PDB entry 5FHD | X-ray diffraction, 2.00 A resolution | chains A and C

Chain A:
Molecule: Uncharacterized protein
From: Bacteroides sp. 2_1_16
UniProt: D1JM21 (D1JM21_9BACE); residue numbers follow UniProt; this construct covers 1-433
Sequence (433 residues; row label = number of the first residue in the row):
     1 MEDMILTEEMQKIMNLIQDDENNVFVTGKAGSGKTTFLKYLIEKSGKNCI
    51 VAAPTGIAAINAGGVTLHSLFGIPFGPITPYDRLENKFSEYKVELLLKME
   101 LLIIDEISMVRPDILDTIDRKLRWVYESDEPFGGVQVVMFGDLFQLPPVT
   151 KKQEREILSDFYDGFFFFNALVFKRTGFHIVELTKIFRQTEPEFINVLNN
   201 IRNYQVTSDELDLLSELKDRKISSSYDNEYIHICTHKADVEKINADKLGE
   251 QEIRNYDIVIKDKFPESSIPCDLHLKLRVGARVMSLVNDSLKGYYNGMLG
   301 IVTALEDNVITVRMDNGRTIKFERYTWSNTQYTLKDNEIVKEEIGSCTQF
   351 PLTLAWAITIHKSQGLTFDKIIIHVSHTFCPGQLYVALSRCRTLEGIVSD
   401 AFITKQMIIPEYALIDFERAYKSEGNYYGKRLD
Not modelled in the structure: 1-2, 223-227, 331-341, 433
Ion coordination: Mg2+: Thr35 (together with ADP)
Ligand contacts:
  - ADP (adenosine-5'-diphosphate): Asp3, Met4, Ile5, Met10, Lys29, Ala30, Gly31, Ser32, Gly33, Lys34, Thr35, Thr36, Phe187, Arg188, Gly365, Thr367, Arg392
  - tetrafluoroaluminate (ALF): Lys29, Ala30, Gly31, Lys34, Thr35, Glu106, Gln145, Arg188, Gly365, Leu366, Arg390
From the paper describing this entry:
  - binding site for the 19-nt DNA strand (chain C): Thr66, His68, Ser69, Pro74, Phe75, Ser89, Leu291
  - mutagenesis - T66A, K92A, I118E, I118P, V149A, N296A, T359A: decreased binding to ssDNA
  - mutagenesis - H68A, F379A: unchanged binding to ssDNA
  - mutagenesis - I118E, I118P: decreased catalytic activity on dsDNA
  - mutagenesis - R123A: unchanged catalytic activity
  - mutagenesis - G249P, A355P: decreased catalytic activity
  - mutagenesis - K87A, Y91A: unchanged catalytic activity (unwinding activity)
  - mutagenesis - F75A, R83A, E85A, F88A: decreased catalytic activity (unwinding activity)
  - mutagenesis - T66A, T359A: abolished catalytic activity on duplex
  - mutagenesis - H68A, K92A (30%-40%), V149A (30%-40%), N296A, F379A: decreased catalytic activity on duplex
  - mutagenesis - I118E, I118P: decreased catalytic activity on G4

Chain C:
Molecule: 19-nt DNA strand
Sequence (19 nucleotides; numbered 1 to 19; the number before each row is that of its first residue):
     1 TTTTTTTCCGGGGCCGCGC
Not modelled in the structure: 1-2, 11-19

How chain A and chain C interact:
Contacting residue pairs (45):
  Pro54(A) - DT6(C)  sugar contact
  Thr55(A) - DT5(C)  phosphate contact
  Thr55(A) - DT6(C)  phosphate contact
  Gly56(A) - DT6(C)  hydrogen bond to the phosphate
  Thr66(A) - DT6(C)  phosphate contact
  Thr66(A) - DT7(C)  hydrogen bond to the phosphate
  His68(A) - DT6(C)  hydrogen bond to the base
  His68(A) - DT7(C)  sugar contact
  Ser69(A) - DT7(C)  phosphate contact
  Ser69(A) - DC8(C)  hydrogen bond to the phosphate
  Gly72(A) - DT7(C)  base contact
  Gly72(A) - DC8(C)  sugar contact
  Ile73(A) - DT7(C)  base contact
  Pro74(A) - DT7(C)  base contact
  Phe75(A) - DT6(C)  stacking on the base
  Phe75(A) - DT7(C)  base contact
  Phe88(A) - DC9(C)  phosphate contact
  Ser89(A) - DC9(C)  hydrogen bond to the phosphate
  Tyr91(A) - DC9(C)  stacking on the base
  Lys92(A) - DC9(C)  salt bridge to the phosphate
  Val149(A) - DT4(C)  base contact
  Val149(A) - DT5(C)  sugar contact
  Lys151(A) - DT4(C)  base contact
  Lys151(A) - DT5(C)  hydrogen bond to the base
  Thr235(A) - DT4(C)  sugar contact
  His236(A) - DT3(C)  base contact
  His236(A) - DT4(C)  salt bridge to the phosphate
  Lys237(A) - DT4(C)  hydrogen bond to the phosphate
  Asn288(A) - DT7(C)  hydrogen bond to the phosphate
  Asn288(A) - DC8(C)  phosphate contact
  Ser290(A) - DC9(C)  base contact
  Leu291(A) - DC9(C)  base contact
  Leu291(A) - DG10(C)  sugar contact
  Asn296(A) - DT6(C)  phosphate contact
  Asn296(A) - DT7(C)  hydrogen bond to the phosphate
  Thr359(A) - DT4(C)  phosphate contact
  Thr359(A) - DT5(C)  hydrogen bond to the phosphate
  His361(A) - DT4(C)  sugar contact
  His361(A) - DT5(C)  sugar contact
  Lys362(A) - DT5(C)  salt bridge to the phosphate
  Lys362(A) - DT6(C)  phosphate contact
  His377(A) - DT3(C)  base contact
  Phe379(A) - DT3(C)  stacking on the base
  Phe379(A) - DT4(C)  sugar contact
  Cys380(A) - DT4(C)  base contact
Also at the interface, not in a pair above, chain A (33 interface residues in all): Lys87, Arg111, Thr150, Ala238

In short:
33 residues of chain A and 8 residues of chain C are in contact, with 10 hydrogen bonds, 3 salt bridges and 3
aromatic stacking contacts. Polar pairs include His68(A)-DT6(C), Lys151(A)-DT5(C) and Gly56(A)-DT6(C). The
paper reports a binding site for the 19-nt DNA strand (chain C) at Thr66(A), His68(A) and Ser69(A) among
others; T66A, K92A and I118E of chain A, among others, reduce binding to ssDNA; 18 substitutions were tested
in all.
Here chain A is Uncharacterized protein (Bacteroides sp. 2_1_16) and chain C is a 19-nt DNA strand. Entry 5FHD
(Structure of Bacteroides sp Pif1 complexed with tailed dsDNA resulting in ssDNA bound complex) was determined
by X-ray diffraction together with 5FHE, 5FHF, 5FHG and 5FHH from the same study.
